Entry 8ZAG (X-ray diffraction, 1.60 A resolution); this record covers chain A.

[Chain A]
Molecule: Sesquiterpene synthases
Organism: Shimazuella kribbensis
Amino-acid sequence (413 residues; each row starts with the number of its first residue; numbers below 1 keep their minus sign (His-22 is residue -22)):
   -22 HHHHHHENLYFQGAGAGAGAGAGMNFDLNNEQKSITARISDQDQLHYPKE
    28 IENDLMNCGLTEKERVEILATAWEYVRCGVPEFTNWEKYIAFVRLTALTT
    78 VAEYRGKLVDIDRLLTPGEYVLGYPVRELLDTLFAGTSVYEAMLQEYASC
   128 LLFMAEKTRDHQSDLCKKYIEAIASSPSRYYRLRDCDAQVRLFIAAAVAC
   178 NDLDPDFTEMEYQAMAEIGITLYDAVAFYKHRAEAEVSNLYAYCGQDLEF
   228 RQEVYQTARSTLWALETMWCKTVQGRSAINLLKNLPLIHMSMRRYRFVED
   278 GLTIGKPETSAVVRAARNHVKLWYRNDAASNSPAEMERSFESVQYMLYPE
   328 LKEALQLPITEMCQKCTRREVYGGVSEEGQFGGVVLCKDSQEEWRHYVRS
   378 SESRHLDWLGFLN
Disordered / not traced: -22 to 20, 306-312, 354-356, 388-390
Ion coordination: Mg2+ site 1: Glu80 (together with pyrophosphate); Zn2+: Cys340, Cys343, Cys364, Ser367
Ligand contacts: pyrophosphate (POP): Glu80, Arg161, Asp164, Ala165, Tyr200, Lys207, His208, Arg271, Tyr272

[Overview]
Chain A binds pyrophosphate. Cys340, Cys343, Cys364 and Ser367 coordinate Zn2+.
Chain A is Sesquiterpene synthases (Shimazuella kribbensis); the structure, Crystal structure of SkABA3 from
Shimazuella kribbensis in complex with PPi, was determined by X-ray diffraction, deposited together with 8ZAC,
8ZAD, 8ZAE and 8ZAF.
